PDB entry 9K25 | electron microscopy, 3.31 A resolution | chains B and N of the 5 polymer chains in the assembly

[Chain B]
Name: Guanine nucleotide-binding protein G(I)/G(S)/G(T) subunit beta-1
Organism: Homo sapiens
Reference sequence: P62873 (GBB1_HUMAN); residues 2-340 here = UniProt positions 2-340
Chain sequence (358 residues; row label = number of the first residue in the row; numbers below 1 keep their minus sign (Met-17 is residue -17)):
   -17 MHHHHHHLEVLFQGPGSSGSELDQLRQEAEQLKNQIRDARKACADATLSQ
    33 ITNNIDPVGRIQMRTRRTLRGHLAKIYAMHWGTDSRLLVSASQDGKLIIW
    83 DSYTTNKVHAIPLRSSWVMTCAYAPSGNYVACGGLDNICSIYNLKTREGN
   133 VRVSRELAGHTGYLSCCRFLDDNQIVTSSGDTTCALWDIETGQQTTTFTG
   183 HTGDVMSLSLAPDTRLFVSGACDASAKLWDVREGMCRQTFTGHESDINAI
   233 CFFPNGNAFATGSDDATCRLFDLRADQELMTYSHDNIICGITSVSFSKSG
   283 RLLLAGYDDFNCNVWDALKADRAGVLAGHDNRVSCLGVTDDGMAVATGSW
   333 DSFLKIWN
Disordered / not traced: -17 to 13, 129-132
Sequence notes: initiating methionine (-17); expression tag (-16 to 1)
Curated features (UniProtKB/Swiss-Prot):
  - modified residue: Ser2 (N-acetylserine), His266 (Phosphohistidine)
  - natural variant: Leu30 (L30F: In MRD42; uncertain significance), Arg52 (R52G: In MRD42), Gly64 (G64V: In MRD42), Asp76 (D76E: In MRD42; D76G: In MRD42), Gly77 (G77S: In MRD42), Lys78 (K78R: In MRD42), Ile80 (I80N: In MRD42; I80T: In MRD42), His91 (H91R: In MRD42; uncertain significance), Ala92 (A92T: In MRD42), Pro94 (P94S: In MRD42), Leu95 (L95P: In MRD42), Arg96 (R96L: In MRD42), 5 further natural variant entries in UniProt

[Chain N]
Name: Nanobody 35
Organism: Vicugna pacos
Notes: antibody fragment or engineered binder
Chain sequence (134 residues; each row starts with the number of its first residue):
     1 QVQLQESGGGLVQPGGSLRLSCAASGFTFSNYKMNWVRQAPGKGLEWVSD
    51 ISQSGASISYTGSVKGRFTISRDNAKNTLYLQMNSLKPEDTAVYYCARCP
   101 APFTPFCFDVTSTTYAYRGQGTQVTVSSHHHHHH
Disordered / not traced: 127-134
Disulfide bonds: Cys22-Cys96

[Interface between chain B and chain N]
Contacting residue pairs - 14 pairs, chain B then chain N:
  Cys204(B) with Tyr117(N), hydrogen bond (backbone-side chain)
  Asp205(B) with Ala116(N); Tyr117(N)
  Ala206(B) with Tyr117(N), hydrogen bond (backbone-side chain)
  Thr223(B) with Gln1(N)
  His225(B) with Gln1(N)
  Glu226(B) with Val2(N); Tyr32(N); Arg98(N), hydrogen bond (backbone-side chain)
  Ser227(B) with Pro100(N), hydrogen bond (side chain-backbone); Tyr117(N)
  Asp228(B) with Tyr117(N), hydrogen bond (backbone-side chain)
  Asp246(B) with Pro102(N)
  Ile270(B) with Phe103(N)
Other interface residues (no listed pair), chain B (13 interface residues in all): Thr184, Gly224, Asp247
Other interface residues (no listed pair), chain N (12 interface residues in all): Gly26, Phe27, Thr114

[In short]
13 residues of chain B and 12 residues of chain N are in contact; the contacts include 5 hydrogen bonds. Among
the polar pairs are Cys204(B)-Tyr117(N), Ala206(B)-Tyr117(N) and Glu226(B)-Arg98(N).
Chain B is Guanine nucleotide-binding protein G(I)/G(S)/G(T) subunit beta-1 (Homo sapiens) and chain N is
Nanobody 35 (Vicugna pacos); the structure, Cryo-EM structure of apo-P2Y purinoceptor 2-miniGq-Nb35 complex,
was determined by electron microscopy (same publication as 9K0K, 9K0X and 9K20).
